PDB entry 6RAO | electron microscopy, 3.10 A resolution | chains H and J of the 10 polymer chains in the assembly

== Chain H ==
Protein: Afp9
From: Serratia entomophila
UniProtKB: Q6HAD0 (Q6HAD0_9GAMM); numbering as in UniProt (aligned over 1-140)
Chain sequence (140 residues; each row starts with the number of its first residue):
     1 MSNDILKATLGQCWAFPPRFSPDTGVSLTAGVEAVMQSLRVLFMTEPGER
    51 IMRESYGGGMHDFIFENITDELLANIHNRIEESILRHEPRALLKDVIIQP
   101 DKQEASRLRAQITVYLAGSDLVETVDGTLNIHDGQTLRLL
Unresolved in the structure: 1-3, 118-129

== Chain J ==
Protein: Afp12
From: Serratia entomophila
UniProtKB: Q6HAC7 (Q6HAC7_9GAMM); residues 1-963 here = UniProt positions 1-963
Chain sequence (963 residues; numbered 1 to 963; the number before each row is that of its first residue):
     1 MSKENALFPAVKDAIVFDALWQQAHEKVTALSGEIWTDTGDHDPGVTLLQ
    51 SATWNCSDLSYRASLSLNDLLTHQDQSTLFPEEFGPEQVLTCNTVTAEDY
   101 RRALLDVHSSDIQALDTPEQDFLFSDVSLTQEPKEHRFHWWYNAEKREYS
   151 FRKPTDSGEVNELKLRGNLWLSLVPTRYTQSLSPENLAAVEQCLAEFLAA
   201 HRNLGEVVSRITWLQPATFSPRMTIELADNIGDINQVAAQIYQVTDAFLR
   251 PAVARYTTEQRRALGDADDAIFEGPRLKHGWQQTAPSQITSGGYVLNLGP
   301 LVNLLLAIPGVASLSTLSVDKGDGHITAVTGDNLRWQVADGYYPLLWGAP
   351 PLSLLAGDDSPLTLVSKGGIRNTLESEAMAGYLTQADLIVTTPTVLPAGR
   401 FRDQTLYIPIGQRQPECYALQQPDTVIDDQTRAVHQFLLPVDQLLADGTA
   451 ELAQLPTLLAFKNRGDAIRGTRWPYTNAMVQQAIHQPYAKTLEAIAQQDA
   501 AIFTQDKQPVGGNYARELDFLQYLLGYFGTQRAALPLTLDLPDFLATQRA
   551 YLAQQPALGYDRINIRIDQVSALQKRIAARIGLDSICFADNPDLGQLPFY
   601 LIEHRQLLPQTPDSTFDSEQTPSGFAVAEPDITLTQAGSVGKVVQGQLID
   651 LIAIEGGSRLHVSRLLVIKAEGDSFTVSTENSQQLHNTLSRLETAWASHN
   701 LRWQNSNVWLQDMDYRLNYAEAKLQPANPQQRLLASNAQSPYPAMVSVGD
   751 GIVLRPAGLQFYMPGANATRAATLDADWQLAATVKAVDPIAGTLLIEKAA
   801 GSTEDFPSAESSFRYQWAFSQANYATTDRFSFVVSAVLNRRLIENPNIVP
   851 EQLVAWIQETIMAEFPAHVSLINHWLDDATFNNFGVTYSRWQNSGMPLGD
   901 DAFALMQILTLGHLPVTQLDIGLMRIATEEQRTEVIGDGSQWHEDVILRE
   951 ELFYVPKDVQTTL
Unresolved in the structure: 1-3, 111-123, 141-166, 231-233, 366-370, 599-963

== Interface between chain H and chain J ==
Residue-residue contacts - 43 pairs, chain H then chain J:
  Gly-11(H) with Thr-37(J); Asp-38(J)
  Gln-12(H) with Ile-35(J); Trp-36(J); Thr-37(J), hydrogen bond (backbone-side chain); Asp-38(J), hydrogen bond (backbone-backbone)
  Cys-13(H) with Asp-38(J); Asp-43(J), hydrogen bond
  Trp-14(H) with Trp-36(J); Asp-43(J); Pro-44(J); Gly-45(J)
  Ala-15(H) with Pro-44(J)
  Phe-16(H) with Pro-44(J), hydrophobic; Cys-417(J), hydrophobic; Tyr-418(J), hydrophobic
  Pro-18(H) with Gln-430(J); Val-434(J), hydrophobic
  Arg-19(H) with Gln-430(J), hydrogen bond; Thr-431(J)
  Phe-20(H) with Ala-433(J); Val-434(J), hydrophobic; Phe-437(J), hydrophobic
  Gln-37(H) with His-42(J); Asp-43(J); Pro-44(J)
  Ser-38(H) with His-42(J)
  Val-41(H) with His-42(J)
  Met-44(H) with Cys-417(J), hydrophobic
  Glu-49(H) with Arg-413(J); Pro-415(J); Glu-416(J), hydrogen bond (side chain-backbone)
  Arg-50(H) with Asp-41(J), hydrogen bond (side chain-backbone); Thr-47(J); Gln-50(J)
  Ile-51(H) with Trp-54(J)
  Met-52(H) with Phe-17(J), hydrophobic; Trp-54(J), hydrophobic
  Arg-53(H) with Trp-21(J); Asp-41(J), salt bridge
  Tyr-56(H) with His-42(J)
  Arg-90(H) with Asp-38(J), salt bridge; His-42(J)
Also at the interface, not in a pair above, chain H (23 interface residues in all): Leu-28, Thr-45, Glu-88
Also at the interface, not in a pair above, chain J (26 interface residues in all): Leu-48, Gln-414

== Summary ==
The interface between chain H and chain J involves 23 residues on one side and 26 on the other; the contacts
include 6 hydrogen bonds and 2 salt bridges. Polar pairs include Arg-53(H)/Asp-41(J), Arg-90(H)/Asp-38(J) and
Gln-12(H)/Thr-37(J).
Chain H is Afp9 and chain J is Afp12, both from Serratia entomophila; the structure, Cryo-EM structure of the
anti-feeding prophage (AFP) baseplate, 6-fold symmetrised, was determined by electron microscopy together with
6RBK, 6RBN, 6RGL, 6RAP and 6RC8 from the same study.
